PDB entry 9BXW | X-ray diffraction, 2.10 A resolution | chain A

Chain A:
Name: HIV-1 LM/HS clade A/E CRF01 gp120 core
Source organism: Human immunodeficiency virus 1
Reference sequence: A0A0M3KKW9 (A0A0M3KKW9_9HIV1); the author numbering skips numbers that UniProt does not, so the offset changes along the chain: 44-124 = UniProt 1-81; 198-301 = UniProt 82-185; 318-355 = UniProt 186-223; 357-395 = UniProt 224-262; 1 more segments
Amino-acid sequence (355 residues; numbered 42 to 492; 96 numbers in that range are skipped by the numbering (no residue carries them; nothing is unmodelled there); the number before each row is that of its first residue):
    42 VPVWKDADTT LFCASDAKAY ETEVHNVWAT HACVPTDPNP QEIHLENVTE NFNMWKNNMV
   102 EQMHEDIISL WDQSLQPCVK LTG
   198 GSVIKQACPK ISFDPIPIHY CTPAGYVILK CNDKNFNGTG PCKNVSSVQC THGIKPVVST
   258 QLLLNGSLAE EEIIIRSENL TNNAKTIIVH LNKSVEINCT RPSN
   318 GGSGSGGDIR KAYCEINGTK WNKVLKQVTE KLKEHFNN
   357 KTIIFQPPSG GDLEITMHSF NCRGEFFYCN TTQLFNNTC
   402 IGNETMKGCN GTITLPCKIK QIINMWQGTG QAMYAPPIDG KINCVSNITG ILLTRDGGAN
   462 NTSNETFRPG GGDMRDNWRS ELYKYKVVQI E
Disordered / not traced: 42-43, 318-324, 402-407
Differences from the reference sequence: expression tag (42-43); engineered mutation Tyr61 (His18 in A0A0M3KKW9), His105 (Gln62 in A0A0M3KKW9), Ile108 (Val65 in A0A0M3KKW9), Ser375 (His242 in A0A0M3KKW9), Asp474 (Asn335 in A0A0M3KKW9), Met475 (Ile336 in A0A0M3KKW9), Arg476 (Lys337 in A0A0M3KKW9)
Cystine bridges: Cys54-Cys74, Cys119-Cys205, Cys218-Cys247, Cys228-Cys239, Cys296-Cys331, Cys378-Cys445, Cys385-Cys418, Cys395-Cys410
Covalently attached groups: N-acetylglucosamine (NAG) linked to Asn234, Asn241, Asn262, Asn276, Asn289, Asn295, Asn334, Asn386, Asn448
Small-molecule neighbours: A1ATD ((3S,5R)-1-[4-(2-carbamimidamidoethyl)piperazine-1-carbonyl]-N-(4-chloro-3-fluorophenyl)-5-(hydroxymethyl)piperidine-3-carboxamide): His105, Val255, Ser256, Thr257, Asp368, Glu370, Ser375, Phe376, Asn377, Phe382, Ile424, Asn425, Met426, Trp427, Gln428, Gly429, Thr430, Gly473, Asp474, Met475, Arg476

Summary:
Bound to chain A: compound A1ATD. Covalently linked N-acetylglucosamine: at Asn234, Asn241, Asn262, Asn276,
Asn289 and Asn295 and 3 more.
Chain A is HIV-1 LM/HS clade A/E CRF01 gp120 core (Human immunodeficiency virus 1); the structure, Crystal
structure of HIV-1 lm/hs clade A/E CRF01 GP120 core in complex with dl-III-115, was determined by X-ray
diffraction (same publication as 9BXB, 9BXD, 9BXF, 9BXG and 9BXY).
